Entry 6CNN (electron microscopy, 3.50 A resolution); this record covers chains B and E of the 8 polymer chains in the assembly.

Chain B:
Protein: Intermediate conductance calcium-activated potassium channel protein 4
Organism: Homo sapiens
Reference sequence: O15554 (KCNN4_HUMAN); residues 1-427 here = UniProt positions 1-427
Sequence (427 residues; each row starts with the number of its first residue):
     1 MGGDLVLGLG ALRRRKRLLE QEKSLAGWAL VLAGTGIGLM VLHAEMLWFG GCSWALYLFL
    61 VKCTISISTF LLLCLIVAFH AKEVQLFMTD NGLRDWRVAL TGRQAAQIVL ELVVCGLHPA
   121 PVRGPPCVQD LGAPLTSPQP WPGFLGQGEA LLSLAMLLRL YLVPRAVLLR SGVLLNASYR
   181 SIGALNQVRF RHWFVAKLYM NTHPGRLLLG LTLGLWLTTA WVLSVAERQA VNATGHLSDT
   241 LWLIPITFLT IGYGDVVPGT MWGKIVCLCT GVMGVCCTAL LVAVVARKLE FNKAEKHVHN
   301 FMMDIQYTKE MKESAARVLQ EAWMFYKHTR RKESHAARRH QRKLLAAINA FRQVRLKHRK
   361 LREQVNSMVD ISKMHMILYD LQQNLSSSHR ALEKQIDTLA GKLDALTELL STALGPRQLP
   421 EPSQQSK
Unresolved in the structure: 1-8, 124-141, 387-427
Ion coordination: K+ site 1: T250, I251 (shared with 2 residues of chain A; 2 residues of chain C; 2 residues of chain D); K+ site 2: T250 (shared with 1 residue of chain A; 1 residue of chain C; 1 residue of chain D); K+ site 3: I251, G252 (shared with 2 residues of chain A; 2 residues of chain C; 2 residues of chain D); K+ site 4: G252, Y253 (shared with 2 residues of chain A; 2 residues of chain C; 2 residues of chain D)
Swiss-Prot annotation at these positions:
  - modified residue: H358 (Phosphohistidine)

Chain E:
Protein: Calmodulin-1
Organism: Homo sapiens
Reference sequence: P0DP23 (CALM1_HUMAN); residues 0-148 here correspond to UniProt positions 1-149 (UniProt number = residue number + 1)
Sequence (149 residues; numbered 0 to 148; the number before each row is that of its first residue; numbering starts at 0):
     0 MADQLTEEQI AEFKEAFSLF DKDGDGTITT KELGTVMRSL GQNPTEAELQ DMINEVDADG
    60 NGTIDFPEFL TMMARKMKDT DSEEEIREAF RVFDKDGNGY ISAAELRHVM TNLGEKLTDE
   120 EVDEMIREAD IDGDGQVNYE EFVQMMTAK
Unresolved in the structure: 0-1, 148
Ion coordination: Ca2+ site 1: D20, D22, D24, T26, E31; Ca2+ site 2: D56, D58, N60, T62, E67; Ca2+ site 3: D93, D95, N97, Y99, E104
Swiss-Prot annotation at these positions:
  - binding site (Ca(2+)): D20, D22, D24, T26, E31, D56, D58, N60, T62, E67, D93, D95, N97, Y99, E104, D129, D131, D133, Q135, E140
  - modified residue: A1 (N-acetylalanine), K21 (N6-acetyllysine), T44 (Phosphothreonine), S81 (Phosphoserine), K94 (N6-acetyllysine), Y99 (Phosphotyrosine), S101 (Phosphoserine), T110 (Phosphothreonine), K115 (N6,N6,N6-trimethyllysine), Y138 (Phosphotyrosine)
  - cross-link: K21 (Glycyl lysine isopeptide (Lys-Gly) (interchain with G-Cter in SUMO2))
From the paper describing this entry:
  - post-translational modification sites: T79 (citing earlier work)

Chain B / chain E interface:
Contacting residue pairs (5; chain B residue first):
  H297(B) with L39(E)
  F301(B) with S38(E); L39(E), hydrophobic
  I305(B) with L18(E), hydrophobic
  S372(B) with N42(E)
Interface residues without a listed pair, chain B (7 interface residues in all): M302, V369, H375
Interface residues without a listed pair, chain E (7 interface residues in all): V35, R37, G40

Overview:
Chain B and chain E each contribute 7 residues to their interface. The K+ site 1 is built by T250(B) and
I251(B). I251(B) and G252(B) form the K+ site 3. From UniProt: 20 Ca2+-binding residues on chain E. The paper
reports a modification site at T79(E).
Here chain B is Intermediate conductance calcium-activated potassium channel protein 4 and chain E is
Calmodulin-1, both from Homo sapiens. Entry 6CNN (Cryo-EM structure of the human SK4/calmodulin channel
complex in the Ca2+ bound state I) was determined by electron microscopy (same publication as 6CNM and 6CNO).
